Entry 4RAY (X-ray diffraction, 1.55 A resolution); this record covers chains A and B.

Chain A (and B):
Protein: DNA-binding transcriptional dual regulator of siderophore biosynthesis and transport(Fur family)
Source organism: Magnetospirillum gryphiswaldense
Notes: chain B of this document is another copy of the same molecule, construct and numbering; everything in this record applies to it too
UniProt: V6F4Q0 (V6F4Q0_9PROT); residue numbers follow UniProt; this construct covers 1-143
Amino-acid sequence (145 residues; numbered -1 to 143; the number before each row is that of its first residue; numbers below 1 keep their minus sign (Gly-1 is residue -1)):
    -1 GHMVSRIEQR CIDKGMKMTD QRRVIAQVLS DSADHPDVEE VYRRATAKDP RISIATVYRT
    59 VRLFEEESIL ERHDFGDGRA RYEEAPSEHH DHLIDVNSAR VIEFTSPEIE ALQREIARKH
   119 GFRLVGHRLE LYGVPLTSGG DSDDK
Unresolved in the structure: 135-143 (chain B: -1 to 1, 135-143)
Construct notes: expression tag (-1 to 0)
Residues lining bound ligands: citrate anion (FLC): Ile92, Ala97, Arg98, Val99
What the authors report for this chain:
  - conformationally variable residues (loop rearrangement): Ala83 to His88
  - mutagenesis - C9L/M14L/M16V: increased growth
  - mutagenesis - H33A/H90A, E108A/H125A: decreased binding to manganese ions
  - mutagenesis - C9L/M14L/M16V: increased growth in response to streptonigrin (SNG)

Interface between chain A and chain B:
Pairs across the interface - 85 pairs, chain A then chain B:
  Gly-1(A) - Ser96(B)
  His0(A) - Asn95(B)
  His0(A) - Ser96(B)  hydrogen bond (backbone-backbone)
  His0(A) - Ala97(B)  hydrogen bond (backbone-backbone)
  Met1(A) - Val94(B)
  Met1(A) - Asn95(B)
  Val2(A) - Ile92(B)  hydrophobic
  Val2(A) - Asp93(B)
  Val2(A) - Val94(B)  hydrogen bond (backbone-backbone)
  Val2(A) - Ala97(B)  hydrophobic
  Gln7(A) - Tyr130(B)  hydrogen bond (backbone-side chain)
  Ile10(A) - Tyr130(B)
  Asp11(A) - Glu128(B)
  Asp11(A) - Tyr130(B)  hydrogen bond
  Leu91(A) - His118(B)
  Leu91(A) - Phe120(B)  hydrophobic
  Asp93(A) - Phe120(B)
  Ile100(A) - His118(B)
  Ile100(A) - Phe120(B)  hydrophobic
  Phe102(A) - Ile114(B)  hydrophobic
  Glu106(A) - Leu110(B)
  Ile107(A) - Ile107(B)  hydrophobic
  Ile107(A) - Leu110(B)
  Ile107(A) - Gln111(B)
  Leu110(A) - Glu106(B)
  Leu110(A) - Ile107(B)  hydrophobic
  Leu110(A) - Leu110(B)  hydrophobic
  Gln111(A) - Ile107(B)
  Gln111(A) - Leu127(B)
  Gln111(A) - Leu129(B)
  Ile114(A) - Phe102(B)  hydrophobic
  Ile114(A) - Ser104(B)
  Ile114(A) - Ile107(B)  hydrophobic
  His118(A) - Leu91(B)
  His118(A) - Ile100(B)
  Gly119(A) - Pro133(B)
  Gly119(A) - Leu134(B)  hydrogen bond (backbone-backbone)
  Phe120(A) - Leu91(B)  hydrophobic
  Phe120(A) - Asp93(B)
  Phe120(A) - Ile100(B)  hydrophobic
  Phe120(A) - Gly131(B)
  Phe120(A) - Val132(B)
  Phe120(A) - Pro133(B)
  Phe120(A) - Leu134(B)
  Arg121(A) - Gly131(B)
  Arg121(A) - Val132(B)  hydrogen bond (backbone-backbone)
  Arg121(A) - Leu134(B)
  Leu122(A) - Leu129(B)  hydrophobic
  Leu122(A) - Tyr130(B)
  Val123(A) - Tyr130(B)  hydrogen bond (backbone-backbone)
  Val123(A) - Val132(B)  hydrophobic
  Gly124(A) - Leu129(B)
  Gly124(A) - Tyr130(B)  hydrogen bond (backbone-backbone)
  His125(A) - Glu128(B)
  His125(A) - Leu129(B)
  His125(A) - Tyr130(B)
  Arg126(A) - Arg126(B)
  Arg126(A) - Leu127(B)
  Arg126(A) - Glu128(B)  hydrogen bond (backbone-backbone)
  Leu127(A) - Gln111(B)
  Leu127(A) - Arg126(B)
  Leu127(A) - Leu127(B)  hydrophobic
  Glu128(A) - His125(B)
  Glu128(A) - Arg126(B)  hydrogen bond (backbone-backbone)
  Leu129(A) - Gln111(B)
  Leu129(A) - Ile114(B)  hydrophobic
  Leu129(A) - Leu122(B)  hydrophobic
  Leu129(A) - Gly124(B)
  Leu129(A) - His125(B)
  Tyr130(A) - Leu122(B)
  Tyr130(A) - Val123(B)  hydrogen bond (backbone-backbone)
  Tyr130(A) - Gly124(B)  hydrogen bond (backbone-backbone)
  Tyr130(A) - His125(B)
  Tyr130(A) - Arg126(B)
  Gly131(A) - Phe120(B)
  Gly131(A) - Arg121(B)
  Gly131(A) - Val123(B)
  Val132(A) - Phe120(B)
  Val132(A) - Arg121(B)  hydrogen bond (backbone-backbone)
  Val132(A) - Val123(B)  hydrophobic
  Pro133(A) - Gly119(B)
  Pro133(A) - Phe120(B)
  Leu134(A) - Gly119(B)  hydrogen bond (backbone-backbone)
  Leu134(A) - Phe120(B)
  Leu134(A) - Arg121(B)
Other interface residues (no listed pair), chain A (36 interface residues in all): Ser104, Ala115, Arg116
Other interface residues (no listed pair), chain B (35 interface residues in all): Arg98, Ala115, Arg116

Summary:
The interface between chain A and chain B involves 36 residues on one side and 35 on the other; the contacts
include 15 hydrogen bonds. Polar pairs include Gln7(A)-Tyr130(B), Asp11(A)-Tyr130(B) and His0(A)-Ser96(B).
Bound to chain A: citrate anion. The paper reports that H33A/H90A and E108A/H125A of chain A reduce binding to
manganese ions; conformational variability at Ala83(A).
Chain A and chain B are both DNA-binding transcriptional dual regulator of siderophore biosynthesis and
transport(Fur family) (Magnetospirillum gryphiswaldense); the structure, Crystal structure of Magnetospirillum
gryphiswaldense MSR-1 Apo-Fur, was determined by X-ray diffraction (same publication as 4RAZ, 4RB0, 4RB1 and
4RB2).
